PDB entry 2YG5 | X-ray diffraction, 1.90 A resolution | chain A

Chain A:
Protein: Putrescine oxidase
From: Rhodococcus erythropolis
Notes: EC 1.4.3.10
UniProt: B0F9F6 (B0F9F6_RHOER); residue numbers follow UniProt; this construct covers 1-453
Chain sequence (453 residues; row label = number of the first residue in the row):
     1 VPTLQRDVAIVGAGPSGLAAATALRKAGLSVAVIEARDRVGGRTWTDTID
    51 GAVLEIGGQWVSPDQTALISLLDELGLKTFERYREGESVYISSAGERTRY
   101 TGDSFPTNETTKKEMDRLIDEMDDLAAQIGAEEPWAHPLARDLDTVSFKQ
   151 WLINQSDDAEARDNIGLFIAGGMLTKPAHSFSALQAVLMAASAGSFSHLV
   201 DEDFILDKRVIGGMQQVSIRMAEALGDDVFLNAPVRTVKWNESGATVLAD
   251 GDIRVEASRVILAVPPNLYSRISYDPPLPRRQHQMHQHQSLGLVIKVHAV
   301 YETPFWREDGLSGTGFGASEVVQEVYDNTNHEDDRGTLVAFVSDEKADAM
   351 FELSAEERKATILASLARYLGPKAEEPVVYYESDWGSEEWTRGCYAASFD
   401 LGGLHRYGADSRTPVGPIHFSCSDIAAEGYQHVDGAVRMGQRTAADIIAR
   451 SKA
Disordered / not traced: 1, 452-453
Sequence notes: engineered mutation Cys394 (Ala in B0F9F6)
Small-molecule neighbours: FAD (flavin-adenine dinucleotide): Val11, Gly12, Ala13, Gly14, Pro15, Ser16, Gly17, Ile34, Glu35, Ala36, Arg37, Gly41, Gly42, Arg43, Thr44, Ile56, Gly57, Gly58, Gln59, Trp60, Gln65, Ala233, Pro234, Val235, Ala263, Val264, Pro265, Leu268, Ile272, Lys296, Trp385, Trp390, Gly393, Cys394, Tyr395, Cys422, Ser423, Asp424, Gln431, His432, Val433, Asp434, Ala436

In short:
Bound to chain A: flavin-adenine dinucleotide.
Chain A is Putrescine oxidase (Rhodococcus erythropolis); the structure, Structure-based redesign of cofactor
binding in Putrescine Oxidase: A394C mutant, was determined by X-ray diffraction (same publication as 2YG3,
2YG4, 2YG6 and 2YG7).
